PDB entry 2I5J | X-ray diffraction, 3.15 A resolution | chains A and B

== Chain A ==
Name: Reverse transcriptase/ribonuclease H P66 subunit
Organism: Human immunodeficiency virus 1
Notes: EC 2.7.7.49
UniProt: P03366 (POL_HV1B1); residues 1-552 here correspond to UniProt positions 599-1150 (UniProt number = residue number + 598)
Chain sequence (552 residues; each row starts with the number of its first residue):
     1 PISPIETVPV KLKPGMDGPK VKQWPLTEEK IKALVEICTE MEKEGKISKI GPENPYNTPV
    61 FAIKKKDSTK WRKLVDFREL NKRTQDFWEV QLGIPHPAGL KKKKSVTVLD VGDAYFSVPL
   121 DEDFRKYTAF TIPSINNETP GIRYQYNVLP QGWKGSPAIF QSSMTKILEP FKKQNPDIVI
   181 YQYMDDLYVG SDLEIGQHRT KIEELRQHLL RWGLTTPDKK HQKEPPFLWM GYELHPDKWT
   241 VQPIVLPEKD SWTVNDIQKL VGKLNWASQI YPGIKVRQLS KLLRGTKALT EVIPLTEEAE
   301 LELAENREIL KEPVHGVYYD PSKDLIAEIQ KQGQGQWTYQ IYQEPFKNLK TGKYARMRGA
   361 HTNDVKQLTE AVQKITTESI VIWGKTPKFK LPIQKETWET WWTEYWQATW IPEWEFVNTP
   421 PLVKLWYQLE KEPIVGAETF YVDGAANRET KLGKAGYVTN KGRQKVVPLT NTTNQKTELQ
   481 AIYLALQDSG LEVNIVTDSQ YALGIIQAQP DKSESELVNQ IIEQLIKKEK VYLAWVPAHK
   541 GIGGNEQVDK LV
Differences from the reference sequence: engineered mutation Ser280 (Cys878 in P03366)
Curated features (UniProtKB/Swiss-Prot):
  - binding site (Mg(2+)): Asp186
  - site: Trp402 (Essential for RT p66/p51 heterodimerization)
Bound ions: Mg2+: Asp443, Asp498
Residues lining bound ligands:
  - alpha-D-glucopyranose (GLC), molecule 1: Gly112, Asp113, Ala114, Tyr115, Phe116, Gln151, Asp185
  - alpha-D-glucopyranose (GLC), molecule 2: Met230, Gly231, Gly262, Trp266
  - DHBNH (K05; (E)-3,4-dihydroxy-n'-[(2-methoxynaphthalen-1-yl)methylene]benzohydrazide): Val108, Tyr181, Asp186, Leu187, Tyr188, Lys223, Pro226, Phe227, Leu228, Trp229
Reported in the primary citation:
  - binding site for DHBNH: Val108, Asp186 to Tyr188, Lys223, Pro226, Phe227, Trp229 to Gly231
  - conformationally variable residues (side-chain flip): Tyr181, Tyr188, Trp229
  - contacts within the chain: Lys223-Glu224, Lys223-Pro226

== Chain B ==
Name: Reverse transcriptase/ribonuclease H P51 subunit
Organism: Human immunodeficiency virus 1
Notes: EC 2.7.7.49
UniProt: P03366 (POL_HV1B1); residues 1-429 here correspond to UniProt positions 599-1027 (UniProt number = residue number + 598)
Chain sequence (429 residues; row label = number of the first residue in the row):
     1 PISPIETVPV KLKPGMDGPK VKQWPLTEEK IKALVEICTE MEKEGKISKI GPENPYNTPV
    61 FAIKKKDSTK WRKLVDFREL NKRTQDFWEV QLGIPHPAGL KKKKSVTVLD VGDAYFSVPL
   121 DEDFRKYTAF TIPSINNETP GIRYQYNVLP QGWKGSPAIF QSSMTKILEP FKKQNPDIVI
   181 YQYMDDLYVG SDLEIGQHRT KIEELRQHLL RWGLTTPDKK HQKEPPFLWM GYELHPDKWT
   241 VQPIVLPEKD SWTVNDIQKL VGKLNWASQI YPGIKVRQLS KLLRGTKALT EVIPLTEEAE
   301 LELAENREIL KEPVHGVYYD PSKDLIAEIQ KQGQGQWTYQ IYQEPFKNLK TGKYARMRGA
   361 HTNDVKQLTE AVQKITTESI VIWGKTPKFK LPIQKETWET WWTEYWQATW IPEWEFVNTP
   421 PLVKLWYQL
Not modelled in the structure: 222-230
Differences from the reference sequence: engineered mutation Ser280 (Cys878 in P03366)
Curated features (UniProtKB/Swiss-Prot):
  - binding site (Mg(2+)): Asp186
  - site: Trp402 (Essential for RT p66/p51 heterodimerization)
Residues lining bound ligands: alpha-D-glucopyranose (GLC): Tyr354, Glu370, Lys374, Gln407

== Chain A / chain B interface ==
Residue-residue contacts (101):
  Val8(A) with Pro52(B), hydrophobic; Glu53(B)
  Pro9(A) with Glu53(B)
  Gln85(A) with Glu53(B)
  Asp86(A) with Lys20(B), salt bridge; Pro55(B)
  Phe87(A) with Pro52(B); Pro55(B)
  Trp88(A) with Pro52(B), hydrogen bond (backbone-backbone); Asn54(B); Pro55(B); Asn57(B); Thr131(B); Arg143(B)
  Gln91(A) with Asn137(B), hydrogen bond (side chain-backbone); Glu138(B); Thr139(B), hydrogen bond (side chain-backbone); Pro140(B)
  Gly93(A) with Asn137(B)
  Pro95(A) with Asn136(B); Asn137(B)
  His96(A) with Asn136(B), hydrogen bond (backbone-side chain)
  Gly99(A) with Asn136(B)
  Leu100(A) with Asn136(B)
  Ala158(A) with Pro52(B), hydrophobic
  Ser162(A) with Pro52(B)
  Thr165(A) with Pro140(B)
  Lys172(A) with Thr139(B)
  Tyr181(A) with Glu138(B)
  Gln182(A) with Glu138(B)
  Gln373(A) with Gln394(B); Glu396(B); Thr397(B), hydrogen bond; Thr400(B)
  Thr376(A) with Trp401(B)
  Thr377(A) with Thr400(B)
  Ile380(A) with Pro25(B); Leu26(B); Thr27(B)
  Val381(A) with Ile135(B); Asn136(B), hydrogen bond (backbone-backbone)
  Ile382(A) with Asn136(B)
  Trp383(A) with Ile135(B)
  Gly384(A) with Thr27(B); Glu28(B), hydrogen bond (backbone-backbone); Ile135(B)
  Trp402(A) with Lys331(B), hydrogen bond (backbone-side chain); Asp364(B)
  Tyr405(A) with Lys331(B), hydrogen bond (backbone-side chain)
  Trp406(A) with Lys331(B); Val417(B); Asn418(B); Thr419(B); Lys424(B)
  Gln407(A) with Lys331(B), hydrogen bond (backbone-side chain); Pro392(B); Ile393(B); Gln394(B); Val417(B)
  Ala408(A) with Trp337(B), hydrophobic; Asp364(B); Pro392(B), hydrogen bond (backbone-backbone); Ile393(B)
  Thr409(A) with Asp364(B), hydrogen bond (backbone-side chain)
  Trp410(A) with Val365(B), hydrophobic; Trp401(B); Tyr405(B)
  Pro433(A) with Asn255(B)
  Ile434(A) with Thr290(B)
  Val435(A) with Thr290(B)
  Thr439(A) with Ala288(B); Leu289(B), hydrogen bond (side chain-backbone)
  Tyr441(A) with Gln258(B), hydrogen bond; Lys287(B), hydrogen bond (side chain-backbone)
  Val458(A) with Thr286(B)
  Thr459(A) with Thr286(B)
  Asn460(A) with Thr286(B); Lys287(B); Ala288(B)
  Asn494(A) with Leu289(B)
  Val496(A) with Leu289(B), hydrophobic
  Tyr532(A) with Asn255(B), hydrogen bond; Lys259(B), hydrogen bond; Leu289(B), hydrophobic
  Val536(A) with Gln258(B)
  Pro537(A) with Gly262(B)
  Lys540(A) with Asn265(B); Ser280(B)
  Gly541(A) with Ser280(B); Arg284(B)
  Ile542(A) with Leu283(B)
  Gly543(A) with Ser280(B); Leu283(B), hydrogen bond (backbone-backbone); Arg284(B); Gly285(B), hydrogen bond (backbone-backbone); Thr286(B)
  Gly544(A) with Leu283(B), hydrogen bond (backbone-backbone); Arg284(B); Gly285(B); Thr286(B)
  Gln547(A) with Thr286(B)
Other interface residues (no listed pair), chain A (60 interface residues in all): Ile94, Ile159, Gln161, Glu370, Lys385, Thr386, Pro412, Glu432
Other interface residues (no listed pair), chain B (52 interface residues in all): Gly51, Val254, Asn363, Leu368

== Summary ==
60 residues of chain A and 52 residues of chain B are in contact, with 20 hydrogen bonds and 1 salt bridge.
Polar pairs include Asp86(A)-Lys20(B), Gln91(A)-Asn137(B) and Gln91(A)-Thr139(B). The paper reports a binding
site for DHBNH at Val108(A), Asp186(A) and Lys223(A) among others; conformational variability at Tyr181(A),
Tyr188(A) and Trp229(A).
Chain A is Reverse transcriptase/ribonuclease H P66 subunit and chain B is Reverse transcriptase/ribonuclease
H P51 subunit, both from Human immunodeficiency virus 1; the structure, Crystal structure of HIV-1 reverse
transcriptase (RT) in complex with DHBNH, an RNASE H inhibitor, was determined by X-ray diffraction.
